7VYM - chains A and C of the 5 polymer chains in the assembly; structure by electron microscopy, 3.68 A resolution.

[Chain A]
Name: Capsid protein VP1
Organism: Coxsackievirus B3
Chain sequence (284 residues; each row starts with the number of its first residue):
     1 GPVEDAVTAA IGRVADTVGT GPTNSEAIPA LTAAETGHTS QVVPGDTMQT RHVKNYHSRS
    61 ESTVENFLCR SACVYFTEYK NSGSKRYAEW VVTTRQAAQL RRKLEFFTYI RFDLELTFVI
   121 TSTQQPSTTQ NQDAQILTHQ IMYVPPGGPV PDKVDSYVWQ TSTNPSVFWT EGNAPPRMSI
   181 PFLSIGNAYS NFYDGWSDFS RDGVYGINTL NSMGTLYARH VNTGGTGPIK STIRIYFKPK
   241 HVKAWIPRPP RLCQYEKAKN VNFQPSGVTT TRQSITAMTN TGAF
Not modelled in the structure: 1-12, 280-284
Reported in the primary citation:
  - conformationally variable residues (loop rearrangement): N208 to L216

[Chain C]
Name: Capsid protein VP3
Organism: Coxsackievirus B3
Chain sequence (238 residues; row label = number of the first residue in the row):
     1 GLPTMNTPGS CQFLTSDDFQ SPSAMPQYDV TPEMRIPGEV KNLMEIAEVD SVVPVQNVGE
    61 KVNSMEAYQI PVRSNEGSGT QVFGFPLQPG YSSVFSRTLL GEILNYYTHW SGSIKLTFMF
   121 CGSAMATGKF LLAYSPLGAG APTKRVDAML GTHVVWDVGL QSSCVLCIPW ISQTHYRYVA
   181 SDECTAGGFI TCWYQTNIVV PADAQSSCYI MCFVSACNDF SVRLLKDTPF ISQENFFQ
Not modelled in the structure: 238

[Chain A / chain C interface]
Contacting residue pairs - 184 pairs, chain A then chain C:
  V14(A) - N218(C)
  V14(A) - D219(C)
  V14(A) - F220(C)
  A15(A) - N218(C)  hydrogen bond (backbone-backbone)
  A15(A) - D219(C)
  A30(A) - C164(C)
  A30(A) - V165(C)
  L31(A) - W156(C)
  L31(A) - D157(C)
  L31(A) - S163(C)
  L31(A) - C164(C)  hydrophobic
  T32(A) - Q161(C)
  T32(A) - S162(C)
  T32(A) - S163(C)  hydrogen bond (backbone-backbone)
  T32(A) - V165(C)
  A33(A) - S163(C)  hydrogen bond (backbone-side chain)
  A34(A) - S163(C)  hydrogen bond (backbone-side chain)
  A34(A) - F213(C)  hydrophobic
  E35(A) - M119(C)
  E35(A) - S162(C)  hydrogen bond
  T39(A) - E48(C)
  T39(A) - V49(C)
  T39(A) - D50(C)  hydrogen bond (side chain-backbone)
  T39(A) - K115(C)
  T39(A) - S215(C)
  S40(A) - K115(C)  hydrogen bond (backbone-side chain)
  S40(A) - V165(C)
  V42(A) - K115(C)
  V42(A) - V165(C)  hydrophobic
  V42(A) - C167(C)
  V42(A) - C217(C)
  V43(A) - C167(C)
  V43(A) - N218(C)
  P44(A) - C167(C)  hydrophobic
  T47(A) - C167(C)
  M48(A) - P169(C)  hydrophobic
  N55(A) - D219(C)
  H57(A) - Y176(C)
  H57(A) - S221(C)
  S58(A) - S221(C)
  R59(A) - N42(C)
  R59(A) - M44(C)
  R59(A) - E48(C)  salt bridge
  R59(A) - C217(C)  hydrogen bond (side chain-backbone)
  R59(A) - N218(C)
  R59(A) - D219(C)
  R59(A) - F220(C)  hydrogen bond (side chain-backbone)
  E61(A) - Y107(C)  hydrogen bond (backbone-side chain)
  E61(A) - R223(C)
  E61(A) - L224(C)  hydrogen bond (side chain-backbone)
  E61(A) - L225(C)
  S62(A) - N42(C)  hydrogen bond
  S62(A) - L43(C)  hydrogen bond (backbone-backbone)
  S62(A) - M44(C)
  S62(A) - Y107(C)
  S62(A) - V222(C)
  T63(A) - K41(C)
  T63(A) - N42(C)  hydrogen bond (backbone-side chain)
  V64(A) - V40(C)
  V64(A) - K41(C)  hydrogen bond (backbone-backbone)
  V64(A) - N42(C)
  N66(A) - L225(C)
  F67(A) - L43(C)  hydrophobic
  F67(A) - Y106(C)  hydrophobic
  F67(A) - Y107(C)
  F67(A) - L225(C)
  R70(A) - T15(C)
  R70(A) - S16(C)
  R70(A) - L225(C)
  S71(A) - F13(C)
  S71(A) - T15(C)  hydrogen bond (backbone-backbone)
  V74(A) - F236(C)
  Y75(A) - F236(C)  hydrophobic
  F76(A) - F236(C)  hydrophobic
  R95(A) - F237(C)
  Q96(A) - Q233(C)
  Q96(A) - F236(C)
  Q96(A) - F237(C)  hydrogen bond (backbone-backbone)
  A97(A) - Q233(C)
  A97(A) - F237(C)
  A98(A) - Q233(C)  hydrogen bond (backbone-side chain)
  Q99(A) - Y106(C)
  Q99(A) - D227(C)
  R102(A) - E102(C)  salt bridge
  R102(A) - Y106(C)
  R102(A) - T228(C)
  R102(A) - F230(C)
  R102(A) - I231(C)
  K103(A) - Y106(C)
  F106(A) - I103(C)  hydrophobic
  F106(A) - Y106(C)  hydrophobic
  F107(A) - V40(C)  hydrophobic
  Y109(A) - I36(C)  hydrophobic
  R111(A) - V30(C)
  R111(A) - T31(C)  hydrogen bond (side chain-backbone)
  R111(A) - E33(C)
  E115(A) - F19(C)
  E115(A) - S21(C)  hydrogen bond
  T117(A) - F13(C)
  P165(A) - A24(C)
  A174(A) - C11(C)  hydrophobic
  R177(A) - F13(C)
  R177(A) - D17(C)  salt bridge
  R177(A) - S21(C)
  M178(A) - P22(C)
  S179(A) - S21(C)
  S179(A) - P22(C)  hydrogen bond (backbone-backbone)
  S179(A) - S23(C)
  S179(A) - A24(C)  hydrogen bond (backbone-backbone)
  I180(A) - A24(C)  hydrophobic
  I180(A) - M25(C)  hydrophobic
  P181(A) - S23(C)
  P181(A) - M25(C)  hydrophobic
  P181(A) - Y28(C)  hydrophobic
  F182(A) - Y28(C)
  L183(A) - M25(C)  hydrophobic
  L183(A) - Y28(C)
  S184(A) - T31(C)  hydrogen bond (backbone-side chain)
  I185(A) - T31(C)
  G186(A) - T31(C)
  N187(A) - T31(C)
  N187(A) - P32(C)
  N187(A) - M34(C)  hydrogen bond
  Y236(A) - F13(C)  hydrophobic
  K243(A) - E33(C)  salt bridge
  K243(A) - E39(C)
  A244(A) - E39(C)
  A244(A) - V40(C)  hydrogen bond (backbone-backbone)
  W245(A) - I36(C)
  W245(A) - G38(C)
  W245(A) - E39(C)
  I246(A) - P37(C)
  I246(A) - G38(C)  hydrogen bond (backbone-backbone)
  P247(A) - G38(C)
  P247(A) - I46(C)  hydrophobic
  P250(A) - L99(C)
  P250(A) - E102(C)
  L252(A) - R97(C)  hydrogen bond (backbone-side chain)
  Q254(A) - F230(C)  hydrogen bond (side chain-backbone)
  Q254(A) - I231(C)
  Q254(A) - S232(C)  hydrogen bond (side chain-backbone)
  Y255(A) - I231(C)  hydrophobic
  Y255(A) - F237(C)
  E256(A) - F237(C)
  K257(A) - F237(C)
  A258(A) - F237(C)
  G267(A) - V62(C)
  G267(A) - N63(C)
  V268(A) - V62(C)  hydrogen bond (backbone-backbone)
  V268(A) - Y68(C)
  V268(A) - R97(C)
  T269(A) - P54(C)
  T269(A) - N57(C)
  T269(A) - V62(C)
  T269(A) - S93(C)  hydrogen bond (side chain-backbone)
  T269(A) - S96(C)
  T269(A) - R97(C)
  T270(A) - N57(C)  hydrogen bond (backbone-side chain)
  T270(A) - S93(C)
  T271(A) - N57(C)  hydrogen bond (side chain-backbone)
  T271(A) - V58(C)
  T271(A) - G59(C)  hydrogen bond (side chain-backbone)
  R272(A) - V55(C)  hydrogen bond (side chain-backbone)
  R272(A) - N57(C)  hydrogen bond
  R272(A) - G84(C)  hydrogen bond (side chain-backbone)
  R272(A) - F85(C)
  R272(A) - V94(C)
  S274(A) - V58(C)
  I275(A) - V55(C)
  I275(A) - Q56(C)
  I275(A) - V58(C)
  I275(A) - I70(C)  hydrophobic
  I275(A) - P71(C)
  I275(A) - V82(C)
  I275(A) - F83(C)
  I275(A) - G84(C)  hydrogen bond (backbone-backbone)
  T276(A) - Q81(C)
  T276(A) - G84(C)
  A277(A) - G84(C)
  M278(A) - G84(C)
  M278(A) - F85(C)
  M278(A) - P86(C)
  M278(A) - A141(C)  hydrophobic
  M278(A) - F189(C)  hydrophobic
Also at the interface, not in a pair above, chain A (92 interface residues in all): Q41, C69, R101, V119, Y143, P175, A188, K238, K240, R251, S266, Q273
Also at the interface, not in a pair above, chain C (97 interface residues in all): L14, Q20, S111, S113, T117, T152, H175, I190

[Overview]
92 residues of chain A and 97 residues of chain C are in contact, with 38 hydrogen bonds and 4 salt bridges.
Among the polar pairs are R59(A)-E48(C), R102(A)-E102(C) and R177(A)-D17(C). From the paper: conformational
variability at N208(A).
Here chain A is Capsid protein VP1 and chain C is Capsid protein VP3, both from Coxsackievirus B3. Entry 7VYM
(Coxsackievirus B3 at pH7.4 (VP3-234E) incubation with coxsackievirus and adenovirus receptor for 10min) was
determined by electron microscopy (same publication as 7VXH, 7VXZ, 7VY0, 7VY5, 7VY6, 7VYK and 3 further
entries).
